3HRZ - chains C and D of the 4 polymer chains in the assembly; structure by X-ray diffraction, 2.20 A resolution.

# Chain C
Protein: Cobra venom factor
From: Naja kaouthia
UniProtKB: Q91132 (CO3_NAJKA); residues 1242-1620 here correspond to UniProt positions 1264-1642 (UniProt number = residue number + 22)
Chain sequence (379 residues; each row starts with the number of its first residue):
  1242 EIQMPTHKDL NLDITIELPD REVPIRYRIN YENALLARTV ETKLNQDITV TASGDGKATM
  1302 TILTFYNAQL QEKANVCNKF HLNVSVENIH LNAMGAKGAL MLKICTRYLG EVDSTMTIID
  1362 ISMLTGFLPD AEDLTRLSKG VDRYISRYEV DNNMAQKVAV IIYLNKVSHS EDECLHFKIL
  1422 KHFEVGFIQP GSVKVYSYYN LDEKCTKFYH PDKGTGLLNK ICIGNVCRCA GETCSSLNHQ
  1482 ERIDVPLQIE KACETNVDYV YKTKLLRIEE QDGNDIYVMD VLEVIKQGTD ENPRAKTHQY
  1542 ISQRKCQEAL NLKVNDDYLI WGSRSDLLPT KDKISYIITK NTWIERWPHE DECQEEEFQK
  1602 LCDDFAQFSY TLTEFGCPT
Disordered / not traced: 1242-1249, 1312-1316, 1334-1337
Cystine bridges: Cys1318-Cys1446, Cys1346-Cys1415, Cys1463-Cys1468, Cys1475-Cys1547, Cys1494-Cys1618, Cys1594-Cys1603
Covalent attachments: N-acetylglucosamine (NAG) linked to Asn1324
Ion coordination: K+: Tyr1439 (shared with 3 residues of chain A); Mg2+: Thr1620 (shared with Ser253(D), Ser255(D), Thr328(D) of chain D)
Swiss-Prot annotation at these positions:
  - glycosylation: Asn1324 (N-linked (GlcNAc...) asparagine)
Reported in the primary citation:
  - Mg2+ coordination: Thr1620

# Chain D
Protein: Complement factor B
From: Homo sapiens
Notes: EC 3.4.21.47
UniProtKB: P00751 (CFAB_HUMAN); residues 1-739 here correspond to UniProt positions 26-764 (UniProt number = residue number + 25)
Chain sequence (741 residues; each row starts with the number of its first residue):
     1 TPWSLARPQG SCSLEGVEIK GGSFRLLQEG QALEYVCPSG FYPYPVQTRT CRSTGSWSTL
    61 KTQDQKTVRK AECRAIHCPR PHDFENGEYW PRSPYYNVSD EISFHCYDGY TLRGSANRTC
   121 QVNGRWSGQT AICDNGAGYC SNPGIPIGTR KVGSQYRLED SVTYHCSRGL TLRGSQRRTC
   181 QEGGSWSGTE PSCQDSFMYD TPQEVAEAFL SSLTETIEGV DAEDGHGPGE QQKRKIVLDP
   241 SGSMNIYLVL DGSGSIGASD FTGAKKCLVN LIEKVASYGV KPRYGLVTYA TYPKIWVKVS
   301 EADSSNADWV TKQLNEINYE DHKLKSGTNT KKALQAVYSM MSWPDDVPPE GWNRTRHVII
   361 LMTDGLHNMG GDPITVIDEI RDLLYIGKDR KNPREDYLDV YVFGVGPLVN QVNINALASK
   421 KDNEQHVFKV KDMENLEDVF YQMIDESQSL SLCGMVWEHR KGTDYHKQPW QAKISVIRPS
   481 KGHESCMGAV VSEYFVLTAA HCFTVDDKEH SIKVSVGGEK RDLEIEVVLF HPNYNINGKK
   541 EAGIPEFYDY DVALIKLKNK LKYGQTIRPI CLPCTEGTTR ALRLPPTTTC QQQKEELLPA
   601 QDIKALFVSE EEKKLTRKEV YIKNGDKKGS CERDAQYAPG YDKVKDISEV VTPRFLCTGG
   661 VSPYADPNTC RGDSGGPLIV HKRSRFIQVG VISWGVVDVC KNQKRQKQVP AHARDFHINL
   721 FQVLPWLKEK LQDEDLGFLA A
Disordered / not traced: 1-10, 217-232, 345-346, 460-462, 480-484, 505-509, 701-706, 741
Construct notes: engineered mutation Gly254 (Asp279 in P00751), Asp260 (Asn285 in P00751); insertion (740-741)
Cystine bridges: Cys12-Cys51, Cys37-Cys73, Cys78-Cys120, Cys106-Cys133, Cys140-Cys180, Cys166-Cys193, Cys453-Cys571, Cys486-Cys502, Cys574-Cys590, Cys631-Cys657, Cys670-Cys700
Covalent attachments: N-acetylglucosamine (NAG) linked to Asn97, Asn117
Ion coordination: Mg2+: Ser253, Ser255, Thr328 (shared with Thr1620(C) of chain C)
Swiss-Prot annotation at these positions:
  - active site (Charge relay system): His501, Asp551, Ser674
  - binding site (Mg(2+)): Ser253, Ser255, Thr328
  - binding site (Mn(2+)): Ser253, Ser255, Thr328
  - site: Arg234, Lys235 (Cleavage)
  - glycosylation: Asn97 (N-linked (GlcNAc...) asparagine), Asn117 (N-linked (GlcNAc...) asparagine), Lys266 (N-linked (Glc) (glycation) lysine), Asn353 (N-linked (GlcNAc...) asparagine)
Reported in the primary citation:
  - Mg2+ coordination: Ser253, Ser255, Thr328
  - conformationally variable residues (loop rearrangement): Ser255, Asp364
  - contacts within the chain: Glu207-Arg234 (hydrogen bond), Arg234-Glu446 (hydrogen bond)
  - mutagenesis - D254G/N260D: increased stability in response to pro-convertase (citing earlier work)

# Interface between chain C and chain D
Pairs across the interface - 45 pairs, chain C then chain D:
  Asp1261(C) - Leu158(D)
  Arg1262(C) - Leu158(D)
  Arg1262(C) - Glu182(D)
  Glu1263(C) - Glu182(D)  hydrogen bond (backbone-side chain)
  Glu1282(C) - Arg157(D)  salt bridge
  Lys1284(C) - Arg157(D)
  Lys1284(C) - Glu159(D)
  Lys1284(C) - Asp160(D)  salt bridge
  Pro1487(C) - Ser53(D)
  Leu1488(C) - Ser53(D)
  Glu1491(C) - Arg52(D)  salt bridge
  Glu1491(C) - Ser53(D)  hydrogen bond (side chain-backbone)
  Cys1494(C) - Asn368(D)
  Thr1496(C) - Leu366(D)
  Thr1496(C) - His367(D)  hydrogen bond (side chain-backbone)
  Thr1496(C) - Asn413(D)
  Asp1499(C) - Gly371(D)
  Lys1527(C) - Asn368(D)  hydrogen bond (side chain-backbone)
  Gln1528(C) - Lys331(D)
  Gln1528(C) - Met369(D)
  Gln1528(C) - Gly370(D)  hydrogen bond (backbone-backbone)
  Gln1528(C) - Gly371(D)
  Gly1529(C) - Gly370(D)
  Gly1529(C) - Gly371(D)
  Thr1530(C) - Gly371(D)
  Thr1530(C) - Asp372(D)  hydrogen bond (side chain-backbone)
  Glu1532(C) - Gln335(D)
  Glu1615(C) - Lys325(D)  salt bridge
  Phe1616(C) - Thr291(D)  hydrogen bond (backbone-side chain)
  Phe1616(C) - Leu324(D)
  Phe1616(C) - Lys325(D)
  Gly1617(C) - Thr291(D)
  Gly1617(C) - Met369(D)
  Cys1618(C) - Ser326(D)
  Cys1618(C) - Gly327(D)  hydrogen bond (backbone-backbone)
  Cys1618(C) - Asn368(D)
  Cys1618(C) - Met369(D)  hydrogen bond (backbone-side chain)
  Pro1619(C) - Ser326(D)  hydrogen bond (backbone-side chain)
  Thr1620(C) - Ser253(D)  hydrogen bond (backbone-side chain)
  Thr1620(C) - Gly254(D)  hydrogen bond (backbone-backbone)
  Thr1620(C) - Ser255(D)  hydrogen bond (backbone-backbone)
  Thr1620(C) - Ser326(D)
  Thr1620(C) - Gly327(D)
  Thr1620(C) - Thr328(D)  hydrogen bond (backbone-side chain)
  Thr1620(C) - Asn368(D)  hydrogen bond (backbone-side chain)
Other interface residues (no listed pair), chain C (28 interface residues in all): Val1264, Glu1495, Asn1497, Val1498, Leu1613, Thr1614
Other interface residues (no listed pair), chain D (33 interface residues in all): Thr54, Gln65, Tyr292, Gly365, Thr375, Glu379, Lys391
From the paper, about this interface:
  - pairs named by the authors: Arg1262(C)-Glu182(D), Glu1263(C)-Glu182(D)
  - interface residues, chain C: Arg1262(C), Thr1620(C)

# Overview
28 residues of chain C and 33 residues of chain D are in contact; the contacts include 15 hydrogen bonds and 4
salt bridges. Among the polar pairs are Glu1282(C)-Arg157(D), Lys1284(C)-Asp160(D) and Glu1491(C)-Arg52(D).
The paper describes contacts between Arg1262(C) and Glu182(D) and Glu1263(C) and Glu182(D). The paper reports
that D254G/N260D of chain D increase stability in response to pro-convertase; interface residues Arg1262(C)
and Thr1620(C).
Chain C is Cobra venom factor (Naja kaouthia) and chain D is Complement factor B (Homo sapiens); the
structure, Cobra Venom Factor (CVF) in complex with human factor B, was determined by X-ray diffraction
together with 3HS0 from the same study.
